Entry 5GJS (X-ray diffraction, 2.90 A resolution); this record covers chains A and B of the 4 polymer chains in the assembly.

# Chain A
Protein: Hemagglutinin
From: Influenza A virus
Reference sequence: C3W5S1 (C3W5S1_I09A0); residues 11-337 here correspond to UniProt positions 18-344 (UniProt number = residue number + 7)
Sequence (329 residues; row label = number of the first residue in the row):
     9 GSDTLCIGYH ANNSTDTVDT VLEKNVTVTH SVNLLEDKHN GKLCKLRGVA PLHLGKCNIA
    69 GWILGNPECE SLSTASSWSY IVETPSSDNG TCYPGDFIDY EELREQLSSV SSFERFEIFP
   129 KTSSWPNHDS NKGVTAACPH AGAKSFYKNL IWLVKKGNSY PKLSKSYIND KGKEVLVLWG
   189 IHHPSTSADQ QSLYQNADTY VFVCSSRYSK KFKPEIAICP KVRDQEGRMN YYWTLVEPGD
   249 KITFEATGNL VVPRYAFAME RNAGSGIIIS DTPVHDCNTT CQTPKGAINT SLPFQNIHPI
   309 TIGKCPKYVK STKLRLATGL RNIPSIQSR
Unresolved in the structure: 9, 80-81, 203, 272, 334-337
Disulfide bonds: Cys52-Cys285, Cys65-Cys77, Cys100-Cys146, Cys289-Cys313
Covalent attachments: N-acetylglucosamine (NAG) linked to Asn97, Asn286
Construct notes: expression tag (9-10); engineered mutation Cys212 (Gly219 in C3W5S1), Cys227 (Arg234 in C3W5S1)
Reported in the primary citation:
  - post-translational modification sites: Asn97, Asn286
  - contacts within the chain: His18-Asn20, His18-Thr37, His18-His38 (proposed by the authors, not directly observed)

# Chain B
Protein: Hemagglutinin
From: Influenza A virus
Notes: fragment: neutralizing antibody 3E1
Reference sequence: C3W5S1 (C3W5S1_I09A0); residues 1-176 here correspond to UniProt positions 345-520 (UniProt number = residue number + 344)
Sequence (182 residues; row label = number of the first residue in the row):
     1 GLFGAIAGFI EGGWTGMVDG WYGYHHQNEQ GSGYAADLKS TQNAIDEITN KVNSVIEKMN
    61 TQFTAVGKEF NHLEKRIENL NKKVDDGFLD IWTYNAELLV LLENERTLDY HDSNVKNLYE
   121 KVRSQLKNNA KEIGNGCFEF YHKCDNTCME SVKNGTYDYP KYSEEAKLNR EEIDGVLELV
   181 PR
Unresolved in the structure: 1-3, 8, 172-182
Disulfide bonds: Cys144-Cys148
Construct notes: expression tag (177-182)

# Interface between chain A and chain B
Inter-chain disulfides: Cys14(A)-Cys137(B)
Residue-residue contacts (124; chain A residue first):
  Ser10(A) - Gln27(B)
  Ser10(A) - Glu139(B)
  Asp11(A) - Gln27(B)
  Asp11(A) - Asn28(B)
  Asp11(A) - Glu29(B)
  Asp11(A) - Glu139(B)
  Asp11(A) - Phe140(B)  hydrogen bond (backbone-backbone)
  Asp11(A) - Lys143(B)
  Asp11(A) - Cys144(B)  hydrogen bond (side chain-backbone)
  Thr12(A) - His26(B)
  Thr12(A) - Gln27(B)  hydrogen bond (backbone-backbone)
  Thr12(A) - Phe138(B)
  Thr12(A) - Glu139(B)
  Thr12(A) - Met149(B)
  Leu13(A) - Tyr24(B)  hydrophobic
  Leu13(A) - His25(B)
  Leu13(A) - His26(B)
  Leu13(A) - Cys137(B)
  Leu13(A) - Phe138(B)  hydrogen bond (backbone-backbone)
  Leu13(A) - Phe140(B)  hydrophobic
  Leu13(A) - Met149(B)  hydrophobic
  Cys14(A) - Trp14(B)  hydrophobic
  Cys14(A) - Tyr24(B)
  Cys14(A) - His25(B)  hydrogen bond (backbone-backbone)
  Cys14(A) - Cys137(B)  disulfide
  Ile15(A) - Ile10(B)
  Ile15(A) - Trp14(B)
  Ile15(A) - Gly23(B)
  Ile15(A) - Val122(B)  hydrophobic
  Ile15(A) - Gly136(B)
  Ile15(A) - Phe138(B)  hydrophobic
  Gly16(A) - Trp14(B)
  Gly16(A) - Met17(B)
  Gly16(A) - Tyr22(B)
  Gly16(A) - Gly23(B)  hydrogen bond (backbone-backbone)
  Tyr17(A) - Ile6(B)
  Tyr17(A) - Ile10(B)
  Tyr17(A) - Glu11(B)  hydrogen bond (side chain-backbone)
  Tyr17(A) - Gly12(B)  hydrogen bond (side chain-backbone)
  Tyr17(A) - Gly13(B)
  Tyr17(A) - Trp14(B)  hydrogen bond (backbone-backbone)
  Tyr17(A) - Met17(B)
  Tyr17(A) - Trp21(B)
  His18(A) - Trp14(B)
  His18(A) - Met17(B)  hydrogen bond (side chain-backbone)
  His18(A) - Gly20(B)
  His18(A) - Trp21(B)  hydrogen bond (backbone-backbone)
  Ala19(A) - Gly13(B)
  Ala19(A) - Trp14(B)  hydrogen bond (backbone-backbone)
  Ala19(A) - Thr15(B)
  Val26(A) - Asn104(B)
  Asp27(A) - Leu101(B)
  Asp27(A) - Asn104(B)  hydrogen bond (backbone-side chain)
  Thr28(A) - Leu101(B)
  Thr28(A) - Asn104(B)
  Thr28(A) - Glu105(B)  hydrogen bond
  Thr28(A) - Leu108(B)
  Val29(A) - Leu101(B)  hydrogen bond (backbone-backbone)
  Val29(A) - Leu102(B)  hydrophobic
  Leu30(A) - Glu105(B)
  Lys32(A) - Leu101(B)
  His38(A) - Trp21(B)  hydrogen bond
  Val40(A) - Val52(B)  hydrophobic
  Leu42(A) - Val55(B)  hydrophobic
  Leu42(A) - Ile56(B)  hydrophobic
  Arg55(A) - Phe63(B)
  Glu109(A) - Glu69(B)
  Glu109(A) - Asn71(B)
  Arg112(A) - Glu69(B)  salt bridge
  Glu113(A) - Lys68(B)
  Ser273(A) - Ala65(B)
  Gly274(A) - Ala65(B)
  Ile275(A) - Glu69(B)
  Ser299(A) - Ile56(B)
  Pro301(A) - Val55(B)
  Pro301(A) - Ile56(B)
  Pro301(A) - Met59(B)  hydrophobic
  Phe302(A) - Met59(B)  hydrophobic
  Phe302(A) - Trp92(B)  hydrophobic
  Phe302(A) - Ala96(B)  hydrophobic
  Pro307(A) - Val66(B)
  Ile308(A) - Val66(B)  hydrophobic
  Ile308(A) - Gly67(B)
  Thr309(A) - Thr64(B)
  Thr309(A) - Ala65(B)
  Thr309(A) - Val66(B)  hydrogen bond (backbone-backbone)
  Ile310(A) - Thr64(B)
  Ile310(A) - Ala65(B)  hydrophobic
  Gly311(A) - Gln62(B)
  Gly311(A) - Phe63(B)
  Gly311(A) - Thr64(B)  hydrogen bond (backbone-backbone)
  Lys312(A) - Thr61(B)
  Cys313(A) - Thr61(B)  hydrogen bond (backbone-side chain)
  Lys315(A) - Met59(B)
  Lys315(A) - Thr61(B)
  Lys315(A) - Trp92(B)
  Tyr316(A) - Leu89(B)  hydrophobic
  Val317(A) - Leu89(B)  hydrophobic
  Val317(A) - Trp92(B)
  Val317(A) - Thr93(B)
  Lys318(A) - Leu89(B)
  Lys318(A) - Thr93(B)  hydrogen bond (backbone-side chain)
  Ser319(A) - Thr93(B)
  Ser319(A) - Glu97(B)  hydrogen bond
  Leu322(A) - Ala96(B)  hydrophobic
  Leu322(A) - Glu97(B)
  Arg323(A) - Val100(B)
  Arg323(A) - Asn104(B)  hydrogen bond (backbone-side chain)
  Leu324(A) - Val100(B)  hydrophobic
  Leu324(A) - Asn104(B)
  Ala325(A) - Asn104(B)  hydrogen bond (backbone-side chain)
  Ala325(A) - Thr107(B)
  Thr326(A) - Trp21(B)
  Thr326(A) - Ile48(B)
  Thr326(A) - Val52(B)
  Thr326(A) - His111(B)  hydrogen bond (backbone-side chain)
  Gly327(A) - His111(B)  hydrogen bond (backbone-side chain)
  Leu328(A) - Trp21(B)  hydrophobic
  Leu328(A) - His111(B)
  Ile331(A) - Ile6(B)  hydrophobic
  Ile331(A) - Ala7(B)  hydrophobic
  Ile331(A) - Glu11(B)
  Ile331(A) - Gly12(B)
  Ile331(A) - Gly13(B)  hydrogen bond (backbone-backbone)
Other interface residues (no listed pair), chain A (59 interface residues in all): Asn20, Val34, Val36, Leu54, Ala271, Ile277, Leu300, Arg329, Pro332, Ser333
Other interface residues (no listed pair), chain B (65 interface residues in all): Val18, Phe70, Glu103, Val115, Leu118, Tyr119, His142, Asp145, Val152

# Overview
59 residues of chain A face 65 of chain B across their interface, with 1 disulfide bond, 26 hydrogen bonds and
1 salt bridge. Polar contacts include Arg112(A)-Glu69(B), Asp11(A)-Cys144(B) and Tyr17(A)-Glu11(B). The paper
reports modification sites Asn97(A) and Asn286(A); contacts within the chain involving His18(A), Asn20(A) and
Thr37(A) among others.
Here chain A is Hemagglutinin and chain B is Hemagglutinin, both from Influenza A virus. Entry 5GJS (Crystal
structure of H1 hemagglutinin from A/California/04/2009 in complex with a neutralizing antibody 3E1) was
determined by X-ray diffraction together with 5GJT from the same study.
